Entry 7YF4 (X-ray diffraction, 2.75 A resolution); this record covers chains A and B of the 4 polymer chains in the assembly.

== Chain A (and B) ==
Molecule: Protein-L-histidine N-pros-methyltransferase
From: Homo sapiens
Notes: EC 2.1.1.-; chain B of this document is another copy of the same molecule, construct and numbering; everything in this record applies to it too
UniProtKB: Q9H1A3 (METL9_HUMAN); residue numbers follow UniProt; this construct covers 46-318
Chain sequence (275 residues; numbered 44 to 318; the number before each row is that of its first residue):
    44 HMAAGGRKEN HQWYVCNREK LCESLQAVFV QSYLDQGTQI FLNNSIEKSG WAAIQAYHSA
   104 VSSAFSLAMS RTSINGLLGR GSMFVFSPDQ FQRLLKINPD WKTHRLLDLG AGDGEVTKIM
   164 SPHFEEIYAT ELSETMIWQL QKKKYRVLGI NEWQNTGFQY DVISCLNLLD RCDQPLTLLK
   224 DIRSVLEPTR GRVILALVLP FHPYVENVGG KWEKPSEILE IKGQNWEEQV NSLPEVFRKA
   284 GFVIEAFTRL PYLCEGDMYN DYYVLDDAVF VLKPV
Disordered / not traced: 44-53 (chain B: 44-54, 199-201)
Construct notes: expression tag (44-45); engineered mutation Ala-95 (Leu in Q9H1A3), Ala-96 (Phe in Q9H1A3), Ala-99 (Leu in Q9H1A3), Ala-103 (Phe in Q9H1A3), Ala-107 (Val in Q9H1A3), Ala-111 (Phe in Q9H1A3)
Small-molecule neighbours: S-adenosylhomocysteine (SAH): Thr-115, Met-126, Val-128, Gly-153, Ala-154, Gly-155, Val-159, Thr-173, Glu-174, Leu-175, Ser-176, Ile-193, Leu-209, Asn-210, Leu-211, Arg-214, Cys-215, Tyr-295
UniProt features mapped onto this chain:
  - binding site (S-adenosyl-L-homocysteine): Glu-174, Asn-210, Tyr-295
Reported in the primary citation:
  - specificity-determining residues: Gly-124
  - specificity-determining residues: Gly-124 (proposed by the authors, not directly observed)
  - catalytic residues: Asp-213 (proposed by the authors, not directly observed)
  - mutagenesis - E174A, Y306A/L308A: abolished catalytic activity

== Interface between chain A and chain B ==
Residue-residue contacts (24):
  Tyr-100(A) / Phe-108(B)
  Val-104(A) / Phe-108(B)  hydrophobic
  Phe-108(A) / Tyr-100(B)
  Phe-108(A) / Phe-108(B)  hydrophobic
  Phe-108(A) / Leu-120(B)  hydrophobic
  Leu-110(A) / Trp-181(B)  hydrogen bond (backbone-side chain)
  Ala-111(A) / Leu-120(B)  hydrophobic
  Ala-111(A) / Thr-178(B)
  Ala-111(A) / Trp-181(B)  hydrophobic
  Met-112(A) / Met-112(B)  hydrophobic
  Met-112(A) / Leu-120(B)  hydrophobic
  Met-112(A) / Thr-178(B)
  Ser-116(A) / Glu-177(B)  hydrogen bond
  Leu-120(A) / Phe-108(B)  hydrophobic
  Leu-120(A) / Ala-111(B)  hydrophobic
  Leu-120(A) / Met-112(B)  hydrophobic
  Leu-175(A) / Glu-177(B)
  Glu-177(A) / Glu-177(B)  hydrogen bond (backbone-side chain)
  Thr-178(A) / Ala-111(B)
  Thr-178(A) / Met-112(B)
  Trp-181(A) / Leu-110(B)  hydrogen bond (side chain-backbone)
  Trp-181(A) / Asn-250(B)
  Trp-181(A) / Val-251(B)
  Gln-184(A) / Asn-250(B)
Interface residues without a listed pair, chain A (15 interface residues in all): Ser-176, Val-251
Interface residues without a listed pair, chain B (13 interface residues in all): Val-104, Ala-107

== Summary ==
15 residues of chain A and 13 residues of chain B are in contact; the contacts include 4 hydrogen bonds. Polar
contacts include Leu-110(A)/Trp-181(B), Ser-116(A)/Glu-177(B) and Glu-177(A)/Glu-177(B). Ligands of chain A:
S-adenosylhomocysteine. From UniProt: 3 S-adenosyl-L-homocysteine-binding residues on chain A. From the paper:
the catalytic residue Asp-213(A); E174A and Y306A/L308A of chain A abolish catalytic activity.
Chain A and chain B are both Protein-L-histidine N-pros-methyltransferase (Homo sapiens); the structure,
Crystal structure of METTL9 in complex with SLC39A5 mutant peptide and SAH, was determined by X-ray
diffraction together with 7Y9C, 7YF2 and 7YF3 from the same study.
